PDB entry 7UQJ | electron microscopy, 3.00 A resolution | chains F and G of the 7 polymer chains in the assembly

Chain F:
Protein: ATPase histone chaperone YTA7
Organism: Saccharomyces cerevisiae
Notes: EC 3.6.1.-
UniProtKB: P40340 (ATAD2_YEAST); numbering as in UniProt (aligned over 1-1379)
Chain sequence (1416 residues; each row starts with the number of its first residue; numbers below 1 keep their minus sign (His-36 is residue -36)):
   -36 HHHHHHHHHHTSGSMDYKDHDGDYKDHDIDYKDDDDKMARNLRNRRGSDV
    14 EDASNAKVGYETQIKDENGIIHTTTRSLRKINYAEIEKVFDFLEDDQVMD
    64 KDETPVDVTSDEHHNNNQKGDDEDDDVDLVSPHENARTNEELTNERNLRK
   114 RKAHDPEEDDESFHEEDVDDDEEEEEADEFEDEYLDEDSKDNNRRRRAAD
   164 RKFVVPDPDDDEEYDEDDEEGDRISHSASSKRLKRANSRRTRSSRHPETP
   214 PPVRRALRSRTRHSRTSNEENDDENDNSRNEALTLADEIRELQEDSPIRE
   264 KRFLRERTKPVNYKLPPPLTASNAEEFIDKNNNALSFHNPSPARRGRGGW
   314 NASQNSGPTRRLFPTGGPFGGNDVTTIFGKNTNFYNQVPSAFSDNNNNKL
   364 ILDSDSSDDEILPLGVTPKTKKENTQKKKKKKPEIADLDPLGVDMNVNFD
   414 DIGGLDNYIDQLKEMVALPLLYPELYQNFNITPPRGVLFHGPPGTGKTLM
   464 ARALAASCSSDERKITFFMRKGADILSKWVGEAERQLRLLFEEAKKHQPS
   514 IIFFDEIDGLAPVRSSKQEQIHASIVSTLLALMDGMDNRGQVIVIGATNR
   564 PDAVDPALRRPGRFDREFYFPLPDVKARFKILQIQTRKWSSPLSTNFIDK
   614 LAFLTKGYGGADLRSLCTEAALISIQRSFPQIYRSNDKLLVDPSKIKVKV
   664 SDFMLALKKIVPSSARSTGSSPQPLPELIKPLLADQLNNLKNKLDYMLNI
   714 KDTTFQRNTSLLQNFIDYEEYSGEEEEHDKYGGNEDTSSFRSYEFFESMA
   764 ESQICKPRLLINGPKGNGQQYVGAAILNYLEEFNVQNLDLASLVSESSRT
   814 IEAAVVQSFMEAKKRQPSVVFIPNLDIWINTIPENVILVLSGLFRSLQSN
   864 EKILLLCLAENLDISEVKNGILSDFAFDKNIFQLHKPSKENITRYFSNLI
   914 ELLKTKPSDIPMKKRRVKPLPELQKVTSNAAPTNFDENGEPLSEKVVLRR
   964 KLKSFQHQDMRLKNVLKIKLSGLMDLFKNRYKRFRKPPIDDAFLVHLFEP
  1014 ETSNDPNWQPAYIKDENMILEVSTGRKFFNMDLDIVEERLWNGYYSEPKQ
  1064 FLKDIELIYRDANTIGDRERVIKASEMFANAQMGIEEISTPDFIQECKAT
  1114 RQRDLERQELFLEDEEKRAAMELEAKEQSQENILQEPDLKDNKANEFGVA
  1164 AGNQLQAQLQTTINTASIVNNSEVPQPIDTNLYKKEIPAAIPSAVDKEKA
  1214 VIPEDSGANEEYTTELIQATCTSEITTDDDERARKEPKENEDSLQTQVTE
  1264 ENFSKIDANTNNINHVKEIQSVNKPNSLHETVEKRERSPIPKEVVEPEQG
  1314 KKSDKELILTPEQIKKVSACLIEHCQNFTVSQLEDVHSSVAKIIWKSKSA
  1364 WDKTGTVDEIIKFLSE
Unresolved in the structure: -36 to 406, 736-749, 940-1316, 1379
Construct notes: expression tag (-36 to 0)
Bound ions: Mg2+: Thr461 (together with ATP-gamma-S)
Residues lining bound ligands: ATP-gamma-S (AGS; phosphothiophosphoric acid-adenylate ester): Asp414, Ile415, Gly416, Pro456, Gly457, Thr458, Gly459, Lys460, Thr461, Leu462, Glu519, Asn562, Ile594, Ile597, Gln598, Gly623, Ala624, Arg627
Swiss-Prot annotation at these positions:
  - binding site (ATP): Gly454 to Thr461
  - modified residue: Ala2 (N-acetylalanine), Ser11 (Phosphoserine), Ser17 (Phosphoserine), Ser94 (Phosphoserine), Thr212 (Phosphothreonine), Thr229 (Phosphothreonine), Ser241 (Phosphoserine), Ser259 (Phosphoserine), Ser285 (Phosphoserine), Ser367 (Phosphoserine), Ser369 (Phosphoserine), Ser370 (Phosphoserine), Ser735 (Phosphoserine), Ser1142 (Phosphoserine), Ser1256 (Phosphoserine)
  - mutagenesis: Ser11 (S11A: Severely decreases phosphorylation, causes a G2/M transition delay, and leads to sensitivity to 6-azauracil (impairs transcriptional elongation); when associated with A-67; A-94; A-212; A-230 ...), Thr67 (T67A: Severely decreases phosphorylation, causes a G2/M transition delay, and leads to sensitivity to 6-azauracil (impairs transcriptional elongation); when associated with A-11; A-94; A-212; A-230 ...), Ser94 (S94A: Severely decreases phosphorylation, causes a G2/M transition delay, and leads to sensitivity to 6-azauracil (impairs transcriptional elongation); when associated with A-11; A-67; A-212; A-230 ...), Thr212 (T212A: Severely decreases phosphorylation, causes a G2/M transition delay, and leads to sensitivity to 6-azauracil (impairs transcriptional elongation); when associated with A-11; A-67; A-94; A-230 ...), Ser230 (S230A: Severely decreases phosphorylation, causes a G2/M transition delay, and leads to sensitivity to 6-azauracil (impairs transcriptional elongation); when associated with A-11; A-67; A-94; A-212 ...), Ser241 (S241A: Severely decreases phosphorylation, causes a G2/M transition delay, and leads to sensitivity to 6-azauracil (impairs transcriptional elongation); when associated with A-11; A-67; A-94; A-212 ...), Ser259 (S259A: Severely decreases phosphorylation, causes a G2/M transition delay, and leads to sensitivity to 6-azauracil (impairs transcriptional elongation); when associated with A-11; A-67; A-94; A-212 ...), Ser285 (S285A: Severely decreases phosphorylation, causes a G2/M transition delay, and leads to sensitivity to 6-azauracil (impairs transcriptional elongation); when associated with A-11; A-67; A-94; A-212 ...), Ser304 (S304A: Severely decreases phosphorylation, causes a G2/M transition delay, and leads to sensitivity to 6-azauracil (impairs transcriptional elongation); when associated with A-11; A-67; A-94; A-212 ...), Ser369 (S369A: Severely decreases phosphorylation, causes a G2/M transition delay, and leads to sensitivity to 6-azauracil (impairs transcriptional elongation); when associated with A-11; A-67; A-94; A-212 ...), Ser370 (S370A: Severely decreases phosphorylation, causes a G2/M transition delay, and leads to sensitivity to 6-azauracil (impairs transcriptional elongation); when associated with A-11; A-67; A-94; A-212 ...), Thr380 (T380A: Severely decreases phosphorylation, causes a G2/M transition delay, and leads to sensitivity to 6-azauracil (impairs transcriptional elongation); when associated with A-11; A-67; A-94; A-212 ...), 2 further mutagenesis entries in UniProt
From the paper describing this entry:
  - binding site for ATP-gamma-S: Lys460, Thr461, Arg573, Arg576
  - binding site for the ligand ADP: Lys460, Thr461

Chain G:
Protein: Histone H3
UniProtKB: P61830 (H3_YEAST); residues 1-25 here = UniProt positions 1-25
Chain sequence (25 residues; row label = number of the first residue in the row):
     1 MARTKQTARKSTGGKAPRKQLASKA
Unresolved in the structure: 1-9, 25
Swiss-Prot annotation at these positions:
  - modified residue: Lys5 (N6,N6,N6-trimethyllysine), Lys10 (N6-acetyllysine), Ser11 (Phosphoserine), Lys15 (N6,N6-dimethyllysine), Lys19 (N6-acetyllysine), Lys24 (N6-acetyllysine)
  - mutagenesis: Ser11 (S11A: Impairs histone H3 phosphorylation and reduces transcription of some GCN5 regulated genes)

Chain F / chain G interface:
Contacting residue pairs (7; chain F residue first):
  Lys491(F) - Gln20(G)  hydrogen bond (backbone-side chain)
  Lys491(F) - Lys24(G)
  Trp492(F) - Ala22(G)
  Trp492(F) - Lys24(G)
  Val493(F) - Gln20(G)
  Lys530(F) - Thr12(G)  hydrogen bond (side chain-backbone)
  Glu532(F) - Arg18(G)  salt bridge
Interface features reported in the paper:
  - residue pairs: Glu532(F)-Arg18(G) (hydrogen bond)
  - interface residues, chain F: Trp492(F)

In short:
The chain F/chain G interface involves 5 residues from each chain, with 2 hydrogen bonds and 1 salt bridge.
Polar pairs include Glu532(F)-Arg18(G), Lys491(F)-Gln20(G) and Lys530(F)-Thr12(G). The authors report a
hydrogen bond between Glu532(F) and Arg18(G). The paper reports a binding site for ATP-gamma-S at Lys460(F),
Thr461(F) and Arg573(F) among others; a binding site for the ligand ADP at Lys460(F) and Thr461(F).
Here chain F is ATPase histone chaperone YTA7 (Saccharomyces cerevisiae) and chain G is Histone H3. Entry 7UQJ
(Cryo-EM structure of the S. cerevisiae chromatin remodeler Yta7 hexamer bound to ATPgS and histone H3 ...)
was determined by electron microscopy (same publication as 7UQI and 7UQK).
